PDB entry 7UML | electron microscopy, 3.50 A resolution | chains D and E of the 7 polymer chains in the assembly

== Chain D (and E) ==
Molecule: Nucleoprotein
Organism: Vesicular stomatitis Indiana virus
Notes: chain E of this document is another copy of the same molecule, construct and numbering; everything in this record applies to it too
UniProt: P03521 (NCAP_VSIVA); residue numbers follow UniProt; this construct covers 1-422
Amino-acid sequence (422 residues; row label = number of the first residue in the row):
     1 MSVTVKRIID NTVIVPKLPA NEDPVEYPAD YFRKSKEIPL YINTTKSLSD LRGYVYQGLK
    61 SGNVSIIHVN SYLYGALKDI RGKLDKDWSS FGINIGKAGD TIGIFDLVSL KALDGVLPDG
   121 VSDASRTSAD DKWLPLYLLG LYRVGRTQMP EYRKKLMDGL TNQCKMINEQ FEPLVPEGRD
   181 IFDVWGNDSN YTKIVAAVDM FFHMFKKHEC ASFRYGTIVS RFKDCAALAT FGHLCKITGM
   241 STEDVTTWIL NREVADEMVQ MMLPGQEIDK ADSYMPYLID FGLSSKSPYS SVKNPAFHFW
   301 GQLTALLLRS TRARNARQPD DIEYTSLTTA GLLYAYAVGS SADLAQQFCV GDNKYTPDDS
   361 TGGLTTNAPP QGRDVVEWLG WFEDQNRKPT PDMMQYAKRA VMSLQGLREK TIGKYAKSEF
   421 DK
Disordered / not traced: 1, 36-422 (chain E: 1-334, 374-422)
Curated features (UniProtKB/Swiss-Prot):
  - binding site (RNA): Arg143, Tyr152, Lys206, Arg214, Lys286, Arg317, Arg408
Reported in the primary citation:
  - binding site for the 13-nt RNA strand: Arg143, Tyr152, Lys206, Arg214, Lys286, Arg312, Arg317, Arg408
  - self-association interface (contacts with another copy of this molecule): Thr4 to Pro19, Ala342 to Pro357

== Interface between chain D and chain E ==
Pairs across the interface (9; chain D residue first):
  Val3(D) with Val350(E), hydrophobic
  Thr4(D) with Gly351(E)
  Val5(D) with Cys349(E)
  Lys6(D) with Cys349(E), hydrogen bond
  Arg7(D) with Gln347(E)
  Ile8(D) with Gln346(E); Gln347(E); Lys354(E)
  Ile14(D) with Phe348(E), hydrophobic
Other interface residues (no listed pair), chain D (8 interface residues in all): Ile9
Other interface residues (no listed pair), chain E (8 interface residues in all): Asp352

== Summary ==
The chain D/chain E interface involves 8 residues from each chain; the contacts include 1 hydrogen bond. The
hydrogen-bonded pair is Lys6(D)-Cys349(E). Curated annotation (UniProt) lists 7 RNA-binding residues on chain
D. From the paper: a binding site for the 13-nt RNA strand at Arg143(D), Tyr152(D) and Lys206(D) among others;
a self-association interface involving Thr4(D) and Ala342(D).
Both chains are Nucleoprotein (Vesicular stomatitis Indiana virus). Entry 7UML (Structure of vesicular
stomatitis virus (local reconstruction, 3.5 A resolution)) was determined by electron microscopy, deposited
together with 7UMK.
